PDB entry 6HIZ | electron microscopy, 3.08 A resolution | chains DL and CA of the 28 polymer chains in the assembly

# Chain DL
Protein: mS59
Source organism: Trypanosoma brucei brucei
UniProtKB: Q38BS2 (Q38BS2_TRYB2); numbering as in UniProt (aligned over 1-307)
Chain sequence (307 residues; each row starts with the number of its first residue):
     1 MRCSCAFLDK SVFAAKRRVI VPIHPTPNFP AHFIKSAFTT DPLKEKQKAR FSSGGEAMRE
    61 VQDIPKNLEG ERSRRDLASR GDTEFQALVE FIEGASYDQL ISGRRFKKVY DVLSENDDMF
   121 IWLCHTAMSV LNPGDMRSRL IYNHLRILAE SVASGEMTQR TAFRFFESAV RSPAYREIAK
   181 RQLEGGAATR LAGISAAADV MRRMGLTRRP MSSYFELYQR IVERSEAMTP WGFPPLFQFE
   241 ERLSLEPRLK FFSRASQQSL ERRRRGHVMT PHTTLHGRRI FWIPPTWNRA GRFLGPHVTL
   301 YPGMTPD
Unresolved in the structure: 1-14, 117-265, 307
Differences from the reference sequence: conflict Thr274 (Ala in Q38BS2)

# Chain CA
Molecule: 611-nt RNA strand
Source organism: Trypanosoma brucei brucei
Sequence (611 nucleotides; row label = number of the first residue in the row):
     1 UAAAUUAUGG UCAAUUGUUA GUAUUCAUAU UAAUUUUUUU AAAUGUUUUA UCAUUUUAUA
    61 AAGGUUUAUU UUUGAAAGAU UUUUUGUAUA AAAUUUUAGG AAUAGUUAAU AAUAAUUUAU
   121 AAUUUUGAUU AGAUUGUUUU GUUAAUGCUA UUAGAUGGGU GUGGAAAAAU AAAAAAAAUA
   181 AUUAAUAUAU AUCAAUAAUA AAUUAAAUUA AUCUAUUAGU CAGAAAUGGA UGCCAGCCGU
   241 UGCGGUAAUU UCUAUGCUUU UAAAUAUUAU ACAAUUAUCA UAUUAAAUUG UUAAGUGCUG
   301 AUUUAACCAA UAAAAAUAUA AAUAAUUUUU AUUUGUUUUU AAACACCAUU AGGUAUAUGC
   361 AAAUAUAAAA UUAUAGUAAU UAUAAAUUAU AUUAUAUUAU AUUUAUUCAU AUAAUUAAUA
   421 GGAUAAUAUU UGUAGUUUUU GAUACCAUGA UAAGGAUUAU AAAUUGAAAG UGUUAAUAUC
   481 AUAAUCAAAA UUUAUUAUUU AUAUUAAAUA UGUAUGUGUA GAUAAAAUAA GAAAUUAAAA
   541 AGGUAUUGUU GCCCACCAAU UUUUAUAAUA AAAAUAACGU GCAGUAAUUA AUAUAUUUAU
   601 AAAAAUAUAU U
Unresolved in the structure: 1-394, 538-611
Differences from the reference sequence: conflict U473 (G3014 in 343546)
Ligand contacts:
  - spermidine (SPD), molecule 1: U398, A399, U457, U458, A459
  - spermidine (SPD), molecule 2: A452, A453, G454, G466, A467, A468, A469, G470

# How chain DL and chain CA interact
Residue-residue contacts (40; chain DL residue first):
  Lys16(DL) - A447(CA)  salt bridge to the phosphate
  Lys16(DL) - U477(CA)  base contact
  Arg18(DL) - U448(CA)  hydrogen bond to the sugar
  Arg18(DL) - G449(CA)  hydrogen bond to the sugar
  Arg18(DL) - A450(CA)  salt bridge to the phosphate
  Val19(DL) - U448(CA)  base contact
  Val21(DL) - A476(CA)  base contact
  Lys46(DL) - A450(CA)  salt bridge to the phosphate
  Lys46(DL) - A469(CA)  base contact
  Lys46(DL) - G470(CA)  base contact
  Gln47(DL) - A469(CA)  base contact
  His267(DL) - U457(CA)  hydrogen bond to the base
  His267(DL) - U458(CA)  sugar contact
  His267(DL) - A459(CA)  hydrogen bond to the base
  Val268(DL) - G455(CA)  hydrogen bond to the sugar
  Val268(DL) - A456(CA)  sugar contact
  Met269(DL) - G455(CA)  sugar contact
  Met269(DL) - U465(CA)  base contact
  Met269(DL) - G466(CA)  base contact
  Thr270(DL) - U458(CA)  phosphate contact
  Thr270(DL) - A459(CA)  phosphate contact
  Pro271(DL) - A456(CA)  sugar contact
  His272(DL) - G455(CA)  hydrogen bond to the phosphate
  His272(DL) - A456(CA)  salt bridge to the phosphate
  His272(DL) - G466(CA)  sugar contact
  His272(DL) - A467(CA)  stacking on the base
  His276(DL) - U464(CA)  stacking on the base
  His276(DL) - G466(CA)  sugar contact
  Arg278(DL) - A463(CA)  hydrogen bond to the sugar
  Arg279(DL) - U458(CA)  hydrogen bond to the sugar
  Arg289(DL) - A468(CA)  salt bridge to the phosphate
  Arg292(DL) - A453(CA)  salt bridge to the phosphate
  Arg292(DL) - G466(CA)  sugar contact
  Phe293(DL) - U464(CA)  base contact
  Leu294(DL) - U464(CA)  hydrogen bond to the base
  Gly295(DL) - U464(CA)  base contact
  Thr299(DL) - A463(CA)  phosphate contact
  Thr299(DL) - U464(CA)  phosphate contact
  Leu300(DL) - U464(CA)  hydrogen bond to the phosphate
  Tyr301(DL) - U464(CA)  hydrogen bond to the phosphate
Other interface residues (no listed pair), chain DL (27 interface residues in all): Glu45, Gly266, Thr273, Gly277
Other interface residues (no listed pair), chain CA (22 interface residues in all): U528, A529

# In short
27 residues of chain DL and 22 residues of chain CA are in contact, with 11 hydrogen bonds, 6 salt bridges and
2 aromatic stacking contacts. Polar pairs include His267(DL)-U457(CA), His267(DL)-A459(CA) and
Leu294(DL)-U464(CA). Ligands of chain CA: spermidine.
Chain DL is mS59 and chain CA is a 611-nt RNA strand, both from Trypanosoma brucei brucei; the structure,
Cryo-EM structure of the Trypanosoma brucei mitochondrial ribosome - This entry contains the head of the ...,
was determined by electron microscopy together with 6HIV, 6HIW, 6HIX and 6HIY from the same study.
